Entry 4A3F (X-ray diffraction, 3.50 A resolution); this record covers chains B and T of the 15 polymer chains in the assembly.

== Chain B ==
Protein: DNA-directed RNA polymerase II subunit RPB2
Source organism: Saccharomyces cerevisiae
Notes: EC 2.7.7.6
Reference sequence: P08518 (RPB2_YEAST); numbering as in UniProt (aligned over 1-1224)
Amino-acid sequence (1224 residues; numbered 1 to 1224; the number before each row is that of its first residue):
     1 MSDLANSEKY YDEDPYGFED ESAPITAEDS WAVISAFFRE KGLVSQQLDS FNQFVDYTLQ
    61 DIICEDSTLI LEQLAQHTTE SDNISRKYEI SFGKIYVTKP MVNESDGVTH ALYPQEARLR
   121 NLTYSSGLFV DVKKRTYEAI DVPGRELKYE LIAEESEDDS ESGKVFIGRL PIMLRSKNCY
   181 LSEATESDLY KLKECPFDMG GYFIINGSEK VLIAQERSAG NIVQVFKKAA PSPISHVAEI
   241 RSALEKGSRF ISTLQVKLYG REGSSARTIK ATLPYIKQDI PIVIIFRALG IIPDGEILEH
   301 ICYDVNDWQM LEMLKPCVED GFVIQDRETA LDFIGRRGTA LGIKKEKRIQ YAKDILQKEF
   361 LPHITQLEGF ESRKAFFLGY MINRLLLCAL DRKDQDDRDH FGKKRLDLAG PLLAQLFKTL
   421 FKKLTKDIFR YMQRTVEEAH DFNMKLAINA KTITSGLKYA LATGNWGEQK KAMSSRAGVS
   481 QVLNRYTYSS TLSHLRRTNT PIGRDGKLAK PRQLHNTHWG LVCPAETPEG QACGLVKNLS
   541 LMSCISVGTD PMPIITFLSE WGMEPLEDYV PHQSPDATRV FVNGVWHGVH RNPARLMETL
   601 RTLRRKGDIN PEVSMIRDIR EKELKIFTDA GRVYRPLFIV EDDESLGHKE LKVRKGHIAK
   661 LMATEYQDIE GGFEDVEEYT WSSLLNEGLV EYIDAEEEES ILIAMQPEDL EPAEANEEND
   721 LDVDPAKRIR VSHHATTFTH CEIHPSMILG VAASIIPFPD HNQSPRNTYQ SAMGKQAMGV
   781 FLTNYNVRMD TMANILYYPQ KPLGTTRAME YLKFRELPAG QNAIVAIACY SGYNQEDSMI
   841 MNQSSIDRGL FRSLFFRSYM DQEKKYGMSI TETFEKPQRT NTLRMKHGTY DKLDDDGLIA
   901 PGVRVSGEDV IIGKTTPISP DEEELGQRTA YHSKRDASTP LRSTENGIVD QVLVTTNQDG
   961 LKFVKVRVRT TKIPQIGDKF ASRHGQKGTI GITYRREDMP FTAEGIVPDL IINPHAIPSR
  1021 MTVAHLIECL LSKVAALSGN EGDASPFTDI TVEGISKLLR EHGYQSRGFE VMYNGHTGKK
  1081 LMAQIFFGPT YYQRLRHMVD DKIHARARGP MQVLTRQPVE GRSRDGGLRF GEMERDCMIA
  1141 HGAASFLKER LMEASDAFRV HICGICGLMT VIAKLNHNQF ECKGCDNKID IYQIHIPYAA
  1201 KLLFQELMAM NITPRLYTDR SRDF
Unresolved in the structure: 1-19, 71-89, 135-163, 438-445, 503-508, 669-677, 716-721, 920-932
Bound ions: Zn2+: Cys1163, Cys1166, Cys1182, Cys1185
Small-molecule neighbours: AMP-CPP (APC; diphosphomethylphosphonic acid adenosyl ester): Glu529, Arg766, Tyr769, Lys987, Arg1020
What the authors report for this chain:
  - binding site for AMP-CPP: Arg766, Arg1020

== Chain T ==
Molecule: 26-nt DNA strand
Sequence (26 nucleotides; each row starts with the number of its first residue):
     4 AGCTCAAGTA CTTTTTCCUG GTCATT
Unresolved in the structure: 4-5, 26-29
Modified residues: BRU (5-bromo-2'-deoxyuridine-5'-monophosphate) at position 22

== Chain B / chain T interface ==
Residue-residue contacts (17; chain B residue first):
  Lys210(B) with DT25(T), phosphate contact
  Thr791(B) with DT25(T), hydrogen bond to the phosphate
  Met792(B) with DG23(T), phosphate contact; DG24(T), phosphate contact
  Arg857(B) with DG23(T), hydrogen bond to the phosphate; DG24(T), salt bridge to the phosphate
  Arg942(B) with DG23(T), sugar contact; DG24(T), salt bridge to the phosphate
  Gly1121(B) with BRU_22(T), phosphate contact
  Arg1122(B) with BRU_22(T), hydrogen bond to the phosphate; DG23(T), salt bridge to the phosphate
  Ser1123(B) with DG23(T), hydrogen bond to the phosphate
  Leu1128(B) with DC21(T), phosphate contact
  Arg1129(B) with DC20(T), salt bridge to the phosphate; DC21(T), hydrogen bond to the phosphate
  Gly1131(B) with DC20(T), phosphate contact
  Met1133(B) with DT19(T), sugar contact
Other interface residues (no listed pair), chain B (15 interface residues in all): Val482, Gly1127, Glu1134

== In short ==
The interface between chain B and chain T involves 15 residues on one side and 7 on the other; the contacts
include 5 hydrogen bonds and 4 salt bridges. Polar pairs include Thr791(B)-DT25(T), Arg857(B)-DG23(T) and
Arg1122(B)-BRU_22(T). Chain B binds AMP-CPP. From the paper: a binding site for AMP-CPP at Arg766(B) and
Arg1020(B).
Chain B is DNA-directed RNA polymerase II subunit RPB2 (Saccharomyces cerevisiae) and chain T is a 26-nt DNA
strand; the structure, RNA Polymerase II initial transcribing complex with a 6nt DNA-RNA hybrid and soaked
with AMPCPP, was determined by X-ray diffraction, deposited together with 4A3B, 4A3C, 4A3D, 4A3E, 4A3G, 4A3I
and 4 further entries.
